Entry 8XON (electron microscopy, 1.96 A resolution); this record covers chains S and T of the 21 polymer chains in the assembly.

# Chain S (and T)
Protein: NDP-hexose 4-ketoreductase
Organism: Streptomyces hawaiiensis
Notes: chain T of this document is another copy of the same molecule, construct and numbering; everything in this record applies to it too
UniProt: A0A6G5RIJ6 (A0A6G5RIJ6_9ACTN); residues 157-816 here = UniProt positions 157-816
Amino-acid sequence (696 residues; row label = number of the first residue in the row):
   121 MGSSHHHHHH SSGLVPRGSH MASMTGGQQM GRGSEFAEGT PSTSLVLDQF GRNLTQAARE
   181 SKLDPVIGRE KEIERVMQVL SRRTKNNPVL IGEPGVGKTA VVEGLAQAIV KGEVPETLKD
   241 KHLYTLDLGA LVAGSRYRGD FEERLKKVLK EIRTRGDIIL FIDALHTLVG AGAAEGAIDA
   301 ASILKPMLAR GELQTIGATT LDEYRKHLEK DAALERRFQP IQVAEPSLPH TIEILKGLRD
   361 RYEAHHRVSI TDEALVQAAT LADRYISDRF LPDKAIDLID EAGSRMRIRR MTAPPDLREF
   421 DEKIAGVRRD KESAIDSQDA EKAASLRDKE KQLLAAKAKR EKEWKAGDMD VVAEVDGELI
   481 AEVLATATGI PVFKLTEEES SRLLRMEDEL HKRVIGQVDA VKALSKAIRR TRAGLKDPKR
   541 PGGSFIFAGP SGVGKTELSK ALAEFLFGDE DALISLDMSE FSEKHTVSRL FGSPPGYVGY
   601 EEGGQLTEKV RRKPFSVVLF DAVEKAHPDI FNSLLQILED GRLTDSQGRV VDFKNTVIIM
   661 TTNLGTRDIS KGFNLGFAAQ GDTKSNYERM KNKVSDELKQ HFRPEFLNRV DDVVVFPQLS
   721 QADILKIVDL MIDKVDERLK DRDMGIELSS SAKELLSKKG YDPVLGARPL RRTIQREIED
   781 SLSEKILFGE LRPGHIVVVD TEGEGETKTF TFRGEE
Not modelled in the structure: 121-163, 411-471
Differences from the reference sequence: initiating methionine (121); expression tag (122-156); engineered mutation Ala284 (Glu in A0A6G5RIJ6), Ala440 (Phe in A0A6G5RIJ6), Ala622 (Glu in A0A6G5RIJ6)
Ion coordination: Mg2+ site 1: Thr219 (together with ATP); Mg2+ site 2: Thr556 (together with ATP)
Residues lining bound ligands:
  - ATP (adenosine-5'-triphosphate), molecule 1: Asp184, Pro185, Val186, Ile187, Arg189, Glu213, Pro214, Gly215, Val216, Gly217, Lys218, Thr219, Ala220, Ile354, Leu358, Tyr362, Asp393, Ile396
  - ATP, molecule 2: Arg513, Val514, Ile515, Pro550, Ser551, Gly552, Val553, Gly554, Lys555, Thr556, Glu557, Asn663, Leu719, Ile727, Met731, Ala767, Arg768, Arg771
  - ATP, molecule 3: Glu705, Asn708, Arg709
What the authors report for this chain:
  - binding site for casein: Tyr257, Tyr597
  - conformationally variable residues (domain motion): Tyr597

# How chain S and chain T interact
Contacting residue pairs - 63 pairs, chain S then chain T:
  Arg195(S) - Glu401(T)  salt bridge
  Arg195(S) - Ala487(T)
  Gln198(S) - Glu401(T)
  Gln198(S) - Ser404(T)  hydrogen bond (backbone-side chain)
  Gln198(S) - Arg405(T)  hydrogen bond
  Ser201(S) - Ser404(T)  hydrogen bond
  Arg202(S) - Asp397(T)  salt bridge
  Arg202(S) - Asp400(T)  salt bridge
  Arg202(S) - Ser404(T)
  Arg203(S) - Tyr362(T)
  Arg203(S) - His365(T)
  Arg203(S) - His366(T)
  Arg203(S) - Asp400(T)  hydrogen bond (backbone-side chain)
  Thr204(S) - Tyr362(T)
  Thr204(S) - Asp400(T)
  Lys205(S) - Asp397(T)
  Pro235(S) - Ile408(T)  hydrophobic
  Glu236(S) - Arg407(T)  salt bridge
  Thr237(S) - Arg407(T)
  Gly292(S) - Glu295(T)
  Glu295(S) - Glu295(T)
  Arg336(S) - Gly215(T)
  Arg336(S) - Arg389(T)
  Arg336(S) - Asp393(T)  salt bridge
  Gln339(S) - Asp397(T)
  Leu495(S) - Leu787(T)  hydrophobic
  Ser500(S) - Leu787(T)
  Leu504(S) - Phe788(T)  hydrophobic
  Lys526(S) - Asp780(T)
  Arg529(S) - Leu787(T)
  Arg530(S) - Gln775(T)  hydrogen bond
  Arg530(S) - Glu779(T)
  Arg530(S) - Asp780(T)  salt bridge
  Arg530(S) - Ser783(T)
  Ala533(S) - Arg742(T)
  Ala533(S) - Ser783(T)
  Leu535(S) - Arg738(T)
  Leu535(S) - Leu739(T)  hydrophobic
  Leu535(S) - Glu779(T)
  Leu535(S) - Ser783(T)
  Asp537(S) - Arg738(T)  salt bridge
  Arg540(S) - Arg771(T)
  Pro595(S) - Val598(T)
  Pro595(S) - Glu601(T)
  Pro595(S) - Glu602(T)
  Gly596(S) - Val598(T)
  Tyr597(S) - Tyr597(T)  hydrogen bond
  Asn632(S) - Asp577(T)  hydrogen bond
  Asn632(S) - Ser579(T)
  Asn632(S) - Glu580(T)  hydrogen bond (side chain-backbone)
  Gln636(S) - Asp577(T)
  Glu639(S) - Arg768(T)  salt bridge
  Glu639(S) - Arg771(T)  salt bridge
  Arg703(S) - Lys625(T)
  Glu705(S) - Asn663(T)
  Asn708(S) - Ser551(T)  hydrogen bond
  Asn708(S) - Gly552(T)
  Asn708(S) - Arg768(T)
  Asn708(S) - Arg772(T)  hydrogen bond (backbone-side chain)
  Arg709(S) - Arg768(T)
  Val710(S) - Arg772(T)
  Asp711(S) - Arg772(T)
  Asp711(S) - Gln775(T)
Other interface residues (no listed pair), chain S (45 interface residues in all): Arg325, Glu329, Glu335, Leu503, Gly534, Lys536, Pro538, Asp629, Leu707
Other interface residues (no listed pair), chain T (48 interface residues in all): Pro214, Arg361, Thr486, Ser582, Gly599, Arg612, Leu765, Leu782, Glu784, Ile786

# Summary
45 residues of chain S face 48 of chain T across their interface; the contacts include 10 hydrogen bonds and 9
salt bridges. Polar pairs include Arg195(S)-Glu401(T), Arg202(S)-Asp397(T) and Arg202(S)-Asp400(T). Bound to
chain S: 3 copies of ATP. From the paper: a binding site for casein at Tyr257(S) and Tyr597(S); conformational
variability at Tyr597(S).
Chain S and chain T are both NDP-hexose 4-ketoreductase (Streptomyces hawaiiensis); the structure, Cryo-EM
structure of the ClpC1:ClpP1P2 degradation complex in Streptomyces hawaiiensis, was determined by electron
microscopy together with 8XN4, 8XOO and 8XOP from the same study.
